1YMM - chains A and C of the 5 polymer chains in the assembly; structure by X-ray diffraction, 3.50 A resolution.

[Chain A]
Name: HLA class II histocompatibility antigen, DR alpha chain
From: Homo sapiens
Reference sequence: P01903 (2DRA_HUMAN); residues 1-191 here correspond to UniProt positions 26-216 (UniProt number = residue number + 25)
Sequence (191 residues; numbered 1 to 191; the number before each row is that of its first residue):
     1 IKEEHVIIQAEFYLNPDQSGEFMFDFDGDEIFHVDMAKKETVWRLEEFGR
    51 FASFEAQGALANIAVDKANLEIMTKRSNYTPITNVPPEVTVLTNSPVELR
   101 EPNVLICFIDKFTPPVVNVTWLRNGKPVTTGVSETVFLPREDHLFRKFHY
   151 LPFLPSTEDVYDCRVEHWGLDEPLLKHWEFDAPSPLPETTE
Disordered / not traced: 1, 184-191
Disulfide bonds: C107-C163
Covalent attachments: N-acetylglucosamine (NAG) linked to N118
Swiss-Prot annotation at these positions:
  - region: E179 to E191 (Connecting peptide)
  - site: Q9 (Self- and pathogen-derived peptide antigen), G49 (Self-peptide antigen), F51 (Self- and pathogen-derived peptide antigen), A52 (Self-peptide antigen), S53 (Self- and pathogen-derived peptide antigen), E55 (Pathogen-derived peptide antigen), N62 (Self- and pathogen-derived peptide antigen), N69 (Pathogen-derived peptide antigen), R76 (Self- and pathogen-derived peptide antigen)
  - glycosylation (N-linked (GlcNAc...) asparagine): N78, N118
Reported in the primary citation:
  - post-translational modification sites: N118

[Chain C]
Name: MBP peptide
Reference sequence: P02686 (MBP_HUMAN); residues 85-106 here correspond to UniProt positions 217-238 (UniProt number = residue number + 132)
Sequence (23 residues; each row starts with the number of its first residue):
    85 ENPVVHFFKNIVTPRGGSGGGGG
Disordered / not traced: 99-107
Swiss-Prot annotation at these positions:
  - site: F92, K93 (Cleavage)
  - modified residue: T97 (Phosphothreonine), R99 (Citrulline)

[How chain A and chain C interact]
Contacting residue pairs (30; chain A residue first):
  Q9(A) with F91(C); F92(C), hydrogen bond (side chain-backbone)
  E11(A) with N94(C), hydrogen bond
  F22(A) with F91(C), hydrophobic
  F24(A) with V89(C), hydrophobic; H90(C)
  R50(A) with N86(C), hydrogen bond (backbone-side chain)
  F51(A) with N86(C); P87(C)
  A52(A) with N86(C); P87(C); V89(C), hydrophobic
  S53(A) with N86(C), hydrogen bond (side chain-backbone); P87(C), hydrogen bond (backbone-backbone); V88(C); V89(C), hydrogen bond (backbone-backbone)
  F54(A) with V89(C); F91(C), hydrophobic
  G58(A) with F91(C)
  N62(A) with F91(C); F92(C), hydrogen bond (side chain-backbone); K93(C); N94(C), hydrogen bond (side chain-backbone)
  V65(A) with N94(C); I95(C)
  D66(A) with N94(C)
  N69(A) with I95(C), hydrogen bond (side chain-backbone); V96(C); T97(C), hydrogen bond (side chain-backbone)
  I72(A) with T97(C)
Other interface residues (no listed pair), chain A (17 interface residues in all): W43, R76
Other interface residues (no listed pair), chain C (13 interface residues in all): P98

[Summary]
Chain A and chain C form an interface of 17 and 13 residues respectively; the contacts include 10 hydrogen
bonds. Polar pairs include Q9(A)-F92(C), E11(A)-N94(C) and R50(A)-N86(C). N-acetylglucosamine is covalently
linked to N118(A). The paper reports a modification site at N118(A).
Chain A is HLA class II histocompatibility antigen, DR alpha chain (Homo sapiens) and chain C is MBP peptide;
the structure, TCR/HLA-DR2b/MBP-peptide complex, was determined by X-ray diffraction.
